PDB entry 1OG3 | X-ray diffraction, 2.60 A resolution | chain A

[Chain A]
Molecule: T-cell ecto-ADP-ribosyltransferase 2
Source organism: Rattus norvegicus
Notes: EC 2.4.2.31
UniProt: P20974 (NARB_RAT); residues 1-226 here correspond to UniProt positions 21-246 (UniProt number = residue number + 20)
Chain sequence (226 residues; row label = number of the first residue in the row):
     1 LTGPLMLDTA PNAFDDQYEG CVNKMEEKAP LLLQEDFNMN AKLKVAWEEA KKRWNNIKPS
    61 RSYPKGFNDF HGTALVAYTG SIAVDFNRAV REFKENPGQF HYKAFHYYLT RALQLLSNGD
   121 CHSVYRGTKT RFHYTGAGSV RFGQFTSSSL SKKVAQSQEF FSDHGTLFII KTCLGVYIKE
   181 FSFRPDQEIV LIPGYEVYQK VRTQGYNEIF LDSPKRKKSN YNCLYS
Disordered / not traced: 1-3
Differences from the reference sequence: engineered mutation Ile189 (Glu209 in P20974)
UniProt features mapped onto this chain:
  - active site: Arg126, Ser147
  - binding site (NAD(+)): Tyr78, Arg126, Gln144, Ser182
  - modified residue: Arg184 (ADP-ribosylarginine)
  - lipidation: Ser226 (GPI-anchor amidated serine)
Disulfides: Cys21-Cys223, Cys121-Cys173
Residues lining bound ligands: NAD (nicotinamide-adenine-dinucleotide): Leu5, Thr79, Val84, Asn87, Arg91, Tyr125, Arg126, Gly127, Thr130, Phe132, Gln144, Ser147, Ser148, Ser149, Val154, Ala155, Phe160, Ser182, Gln187, Ile189

[Summary]
Bound to chain A: NAD. From UniProt: active-site residues Arg126 and Ser147 and 4 NAD+-binding residues.
Chain A is T-cell ecto-ADP-ribosyltransferase 2 (Rattus norvegicus); the structure, Crystal structure of the
eukaryotic mono-ADP-ribosyltransferase ART2.2 mutant E189I in complex with NAD, was determined by X-ray
diffraction (same publication as 1OG1 and 1OG4).
